7CT3 - chain A; structure by X-ray diffraction, 1.85 A resolution.

[Chain A]
Molecule: Mutual gliding motility protein C (MglC)
From: Myxococcus xanthus DK 1622
Reference sequence: Q1D0B6 (Q1D0B6_MYXXD); numbering as in UniProt (aligned over 1-120)
Chain sequence (120 residues; row label = number of the first residue in the row):
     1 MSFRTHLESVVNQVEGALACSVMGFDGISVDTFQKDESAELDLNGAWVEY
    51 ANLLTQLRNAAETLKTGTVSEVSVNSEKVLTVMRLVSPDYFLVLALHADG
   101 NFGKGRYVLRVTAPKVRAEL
Modified residues: Mse1 (selenomethionine; parent Met); Mse23 (selenomethionine; parent Met); Mse83 (selenomethionine; parent Met)
Bound ions: Na+: Leu64, Thr66, Val69
From the paper describing this entry:
  - Na+ coordination: Leu64, Thr66, Val69
  - self-association interface (contacts with another copy of this molecule); pairs are residue here / residue on that copy: Leu53-Val69, Ala60-Ala60, Val69-Val74, Glu71-Asn75 (hydrogen bond), Phe102-Phe102 (pi stacking), Ser70, Glu71, Ser73, Val74, Asn75
  - contacts within the chain: Val72-Val74, Phe102-Arg106 (cation-pi contact)

[Overview]
Leu64, Thr66 and Val69 form the Na+ site. From the paper: Na+ coordination by Leu64, Thr66 and Val69; a
self-association interface involving Leu53, Ala60 and Val69 among others.
Chain A is Mutual gliding motility protein C (MglC) (Myxococcus xanthus DK 1622); the structure, Crystal
Structure of MglC from Myxococcus xanthus, was determined by X-ray diffraction (same publication as 7CY1).
